2X6P - chains A and C of the 3 polymer chains in the assembly; structure by X-ray diffraction, 2.15 A resolution.

[Chain A (and C)]
Protein: Coil ser L19C
Notes: chain C of this document is another copy of the same molecule, construct and numbering; everything in this record applies to it too
Amino-acid sequence (30 residues; row label = number of the first residue in the row; numbering starts at 0):
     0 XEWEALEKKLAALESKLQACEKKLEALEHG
Modified residues: ACE (acetyl group) at position 0
Metal / ion sites: Zn2+ site 1: Glu1, Glu24, His28 (shared with 1 residue of chain B); Zn2+ site 2: Glu3 (shared with Glu24(C), Glu27(C) of chain C); Zn2+ site 3: Glu6 (shared with Glu1(C), His28(C) of chain C); Zn2+ site 4: Glu27 (shared with 2 residues of chain B)
Reported in the primary citation:
  - contacts within the chain: Glu1-Trp2 (hydrogen bond)
  - Zn2+ coordination: Glu1, Glu3, Glu6, Glu24, Glu27, His28
  - binding site for Zn2+: Trp2
  - self-association interface (contacts with another copy of this molecule); pairs are residue here / residue on that copy: Glu6-Glu1 (water-mediated contact)

[Chain A / chain C interface]
Residue-residue contacts (21):
  Trp2(A) with Glu1(C), hydrogen bond; Trp2(C), hydrophobic; Leu5(C), hydrophobic
  Glu6(A) with Glu1(C); Leu5(C)
  Leu9(A) with Leu12(C), hydrophobic
  Leu12(A) with Leu12(C), hydrophobic
  Glu13(A) with Lys8(C); Leu12(C)
  Leu16(A) with Leu12(C); Lys15(C); Leu16(C)
  Cys19(A) with Cys19(C), hydrophobic
  Glu20(A) with Lys15(C)
  Leu23(A) with Cys19(C); Lys22(C); Leu23(C); Leu26(C), hydrophobic
  Glu24(A) with Lys22(C), salt bridge
  Glu27(A) with Lys22(C), salt bridge; Leu26(C)
Other interface residues (no listed pair), chain A (13 interface residues in all): Leu5, Gln17

[Summary]
The interface between chain A and chain C involves 13 residues on one side and 11 on the other; the contacts
include 1 hydrogen bond and 2 salt bridges. Polar contacts include Glu24(A)-Lys22(C), Glu27(A)-Lys22(C) and
Trp2(A)-Glu1(C). The paper reports a binding site for Zn2+ at Trp2(A); Zn2+ coordination by Glu1(A), Glu3(A)
and Glu6(A) among others.
Both chains are Coil ser L19C. Entry 2X6P (Crystal Structure of Coil Ser L19C) was determined by X-ray
diffraction, deposited together with 3LJM.
